PDB entry 3DUH | X-ray diffraction, 2.30 A resolution | chains A and C

== Chain A ==
Protein: Interleukin-12 subunit beta
Organism: Homo sapiens
Reference sequence: P29460 (IL12B_HUMAN); residues 1-306 here correspond to UniProt positions 23-328 (UniProt number = residue number + 22)
Chain sequence (314 residues; row label = number of the first residue in the row; numbers below 1 keep their minus sign (Leu-1 is residue -1)):
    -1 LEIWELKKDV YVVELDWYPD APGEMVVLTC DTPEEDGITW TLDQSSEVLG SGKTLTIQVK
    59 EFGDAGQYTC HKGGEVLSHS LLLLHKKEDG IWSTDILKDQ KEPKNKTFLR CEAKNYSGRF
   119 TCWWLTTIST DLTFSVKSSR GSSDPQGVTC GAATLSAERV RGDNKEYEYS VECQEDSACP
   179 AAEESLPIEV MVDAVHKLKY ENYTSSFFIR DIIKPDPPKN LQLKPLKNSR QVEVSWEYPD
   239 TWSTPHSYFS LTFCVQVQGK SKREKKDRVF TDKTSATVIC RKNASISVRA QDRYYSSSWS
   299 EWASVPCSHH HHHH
Unresolved in the structure: -1, 157-163, 307-312
Construct notes: expression tag (-1 to 0, 307-312)
Disulfides: Cys28-Cys68, Cys109-Cys120, Cys148-Cys171, Cys278-Cys305
Glycans and other covalent adducts: N-acetylglucosamine (NAG) linked to Asn200
Swiss-Prot annotation at these positions:
  - glycosylation: Asn113 (N-linked (GlcNAc...) asparagine), Asn200 (N-linked (GlcNAc...) asparagine), Trp297 (C-linked (Man) tryptophan)
Reported in the primary citation:
  - post-translational modification sites: Asn200
  - binding site for N-acetylglucosamine: Asn200
  - conformationally variable residues (side-chain flip): Arg291, Tyr292, Tyr293

== Chain C ==
Protein: Interleukin-23 subunit alpha
Organism: Homo sapiens
Reference sequence: Q9NPF7 (IL23A_HUMAN); residues 1-170 here correspond to UniProt positions 20-189 (UniProt number = residue number + 19)
Chain sequence (177 residues; numbered 0 to 176; the number before each row is that of its first residue; numbering starts at 0):
     0 LRAVPGGSSP AWTQCQQLSQ KLCTLAWSAH PLVGHMDLRE EGDEETTNDV PHIQCGDGCD
    60 PQGLRDNSQF CLQRIHQGLI FYEKLLGSDI FTGEPSLLPD SPVGQLHASL LGLSQLLQPE
   120 GHHWETQQIP SLSPSQPWQR LLLRFKILRS LQAFVAVAAR VFAHGAATLS PHHHHHH
Unresolved in the structure: 30-46, 95-99, 126-136, 170-176
Construct notes: expression tag (0, 171-176)
Disulfides: Cys58-Cys70

== Chain A / chain C interface ==
Cross-chain cystine bridges: Cys177(A)-Cys54(C)
Pairs across the interface (35):
  Tyr114(A) - Arg159(C)  hydrogen bond
  Cys177(A) - Cys54(C)  disulfide
  Ala179(A) - Asp59(C)
  Ala179(A) - Val156(C)
  Ala180(A) - Ile52(C)
  Glu181(A) - His51(C)  salt bridge
  Glu181(A) - Ile52(C)  hydrogen bond (backbone-backbone)
  Glu181(A) - Ser149(C)
  Glu181(A) - Phe153(C)
  Glu181(A) - Val156(C)
  Ser183(A) - His51(C)
  Arg208(A) - Ala152(C)
  Pro243(A) - Pro60(C)
  Pro243(A) - His163(C)
  Ser245(A) - Ala162(C)
  Ser245(A) - His163(C)  hydrogen bond
  Ser245(A) - Thr167(C)
  Tyr246(A) - Cys58(C)  hydrogen bond (side chain-backbone)
  Tyr246(A) - Pro60(C)  hydrophobic
  Tyr246(A) - Arg159(C)
  Tyr246(A) - Val160(C)
  Tyr246(A) - His163(C)
  Phe247(A) - Arg159(C)
  Asp290(A) - Arg159(C)  salt bridge
  Arg291(A) - Gln19(C)
  Tyr292(A) - Gln19(C)
  Tyr292(A) - Cys22(C)
  Tyr292(A) - Ala155(C)
  Tyr292(A) - Ala158(C)  hydrophobic
  Tyr292(A) - Arg159(C)
  Tyr292(A) - Ala162(C)
  Tyr293(A) - Trp26(C)  hydrophobic
  Tyr293(A) - Gln151(C)
  Tyr293(A) - Ala152(C)
  Ser294(A) - Trp26(C)
Interface residues without a listed pair, chain A (18 interface residues in all): Phe206, Asp270
Interface residues without a listed pair, chain C (26 interface residues in all): Pro50, Gln53, Leu63, Arg148, Ala166
Interface features reported in the paper:
  - specific contacts: Tyr114(A)-Arg159(C) (hydrogen bond), Cys177(A)-Cys54(C) (covalent link), Ala179(A)-Arg159(C) (water-mediated contact), Ala179(A)-Asp59(C), Ala180(A)-Ile52(C), Glu181(A)-His51(C) (hydrogen bond), Ser183(A)-His51(C), Arg208(A)-Ala152(C), Pro243(A)-His163(C), Ser245(A)-His163(C) (hydrogen bond), Ser245(A)-Ala162(C), Tyr246(A)-Arg159(C) (water-mediated contact), Tyr246(A)-Cys58(C), Ser248(A)-Arg159(C) (water-mediated contact), Asp290(A)-Arg159(C) (salt bridge), Tyr292(A)-Ala155(C) (hydrophobic contact), Tyr292(A)-Ala158(C) (hydrophobic contact), Tyr292(A)-Gln19(C), Tyr293(A)-Ala152(C) (hydrophobic contact), Tyr293(A)-Trp26(C) (hydrophobic contact), Ser294(A)-Trp26(C)
  - interface residues, chain A: Arg208(A), Tyr246(A), Phe247(A)

== Overview ==
18 residues of chain A face 26 of chain C across their interface, with 1 disulfide bond, 4 hydrogen bonds and
2 salt bridges. Polar contacts include Glu181(A)-His51(C), Asp290(A)-Arg159(C) and Tyr114(A)-Arg159(C). The
paper describes hydrogen bonds between Tyr114(A) and Arg159(C), Glu181(A) and His51(C) and Ser245(A) and
His163(C); contacts between Cys177(A) and Cys54(C), Ala179(A) and Asp59(C) and Ala180(A) and Ile52(C) among
others; water-mediated contacts between Ala179(A) and Arg159(C), Tyr246(A) and Arg159(C) and Ser248(A) and
Arg159(C). From the paper: a binding site for N-acetylglucosamine at Asn200(A); interface residues Arg208(A),
Tyr246(A) and Phe247(A).
Chain A is Interleukin-12 subunit beta and chain C is Interleukin-23 subunit alpha, both from Homo sapiens;
the structure, Structure of Interleukin-23, was determined by X-ray diffraction.
